Entry 7NEQ (electron microscopy, 3.12 A resolution); this record covers chains A and D of the 6 polymer chains in the assembly.

[Chain A]
Name: ATP-binding cassette sub-family G member 2
From: Homo sapiens
Notes: EC 7.6.2.2
Reference sequence: Q9UNQ0 (ABCG2_HUMAN); numbering as in UniProt (aligned over 1-655)
Chain sequence (655 residues; row label = number of the first residue in the row):
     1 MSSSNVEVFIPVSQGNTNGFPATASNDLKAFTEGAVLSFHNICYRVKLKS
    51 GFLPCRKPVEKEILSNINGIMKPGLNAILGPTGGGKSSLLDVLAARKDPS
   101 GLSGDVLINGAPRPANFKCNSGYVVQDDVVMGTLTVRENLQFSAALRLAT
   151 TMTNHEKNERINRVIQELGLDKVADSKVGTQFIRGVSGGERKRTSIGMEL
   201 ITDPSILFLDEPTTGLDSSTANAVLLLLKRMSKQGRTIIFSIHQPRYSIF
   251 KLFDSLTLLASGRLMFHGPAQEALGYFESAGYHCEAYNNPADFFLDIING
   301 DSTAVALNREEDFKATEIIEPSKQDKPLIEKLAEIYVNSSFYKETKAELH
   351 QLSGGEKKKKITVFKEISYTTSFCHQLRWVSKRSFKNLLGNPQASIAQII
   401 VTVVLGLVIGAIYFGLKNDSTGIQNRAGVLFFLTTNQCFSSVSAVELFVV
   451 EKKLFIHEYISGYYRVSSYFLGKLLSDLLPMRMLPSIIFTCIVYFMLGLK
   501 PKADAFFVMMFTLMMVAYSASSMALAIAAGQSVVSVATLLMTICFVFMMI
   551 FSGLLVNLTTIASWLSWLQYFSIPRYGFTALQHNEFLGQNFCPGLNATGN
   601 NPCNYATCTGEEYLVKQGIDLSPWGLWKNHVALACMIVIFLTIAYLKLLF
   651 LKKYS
Not modelled in the structure: 1-34, 47-60, 302-327, 355-368, 655
UniProt features mapped onto this chain:
  - binding site (ATP): G80 to S87, R184 to E190, E211, H243
  - site (Not glycosylated): N418, N557
  - modified residue: T362 (Phosphothreonine)
  - glycosylation: N596 (N-linked (GlcNAc...) asparagine)
  - natural variant: V12 (V12M: Found in Jr(a-) blood group phenotype), Q141 (Q141K: Associated with high serum levels of uric acid and increased risk of gout), R147 (R147W: Loss of protein expression), T153 (T153M: Decreased protein abundance), K360 (deletion: No effect on protein abundance), F373 (F373C: Decreased protein abundance), T421 (T421A: No effect on protein abundance), T434 (T434M: No effect on protein abundance), S476 (S476P: No effect on protein abundance), S572 (S572R: Decreased protein abundance), D620 (D620N: No effect on protein abundance)
  - mutagenesis: M71 (M71V: Decreased protein abundance. No effect on substrate transmembrane transport), K86 (K86M: Decreased protein abundance. Decreased localization to the plasma membrane and retained intracellularly. Loss of ATPase-coupled transmembrane transporter activity), E211 (E211Q: Decreased estrone-3 sulfate ATPase-coupled transmembrane transporter activity. Decreased substrate-induced ATP hydrolysis ...), T362 (T362A: Loss of phosphorylation by PIM1. Decreased localization to the plasma membrane. Decreased homooligomerization. Loss of function in resistance to drug treatment ...), R383 (R383C: Loss of protein expression), N418 (N418Q: No effect), T435 (T435A: No effect on stability. Increased estrone-3 sulfate ATPase-coupled transmembrane transporter activity. Increased substrate-induced ATP hydrolysis. Increased substrate transport ...), N436 (N436A: No effect on stability. Decreased estrone-3 sulfate ATPase-coupled transmembrane transporter activity. Decreased substrate-induced ATP hydrolysis. Decreased substrate transport), F439 (F439A: No effect on stability. Decreased estrone-3 sulfate ATPase-coupled transmembrane transporter activity. Decreased substrate-induced ATP hydrolysis. Decreased substrate transport), R482 (R482D: Decreases ATPase activity; R482G/N/S/T: Increases ATPase activity; R482K/I/M/Y: No change in ATPase activity; R482T/Y: Decreases transport activity), V546 (V546A: No effect on stability. No effect on estrone-3 sulfate ATPase-coupled transmembrane transporter activity. No effect on substrate-induced ATP hydrolysis. No effect on substrate transport ...), M549 (M549A: No effect on stability. No effect on estrone-3 sulfate ATPase-coupled transmembrane transporter activity. No effect on substrate-induced ATP hydrolysis. No effect on substrate transport), 7 further mutagenesis entries in UniProt
Cystine bridges: C592-C608
Covalently attached groups: N-acetylglucosamine (NAG) linked to N596
Small-molecule neighbours:
  - tariquidar (R1H): F432, T435, N436, F439, S440, V442, T542, V546, M549
  - U9N ([(2S)-3-[2-azanylethoxy(oxidanyl)phosphoryl]oxy-2-decanoyloxy-propyl] octadecanoate): A526, I527, L540, I543, C544, F547, M548, F551, L568, F571, I643, K647
Reported in the primary citation:
  - binding site for tariquidar: L405, F432, N436, F439, S440, V442, T542, V546, M549
  - mutagenesis - N436A, F439A: decreased catalytic activity
  - mutagenesis - N436A, F439A: abolished catalytic activity on tariquidar

[Chain D]
Name: 5D3(Fab) heavy chain variable domain
From: Mus musculus
Notes: antibody fragment or engineered binder
Chain sequence (221 residues; each row starts with the number of its first residue):
     1 QVQLQESGPGLVKPSQSLSLTCTVTGFSITSDYAWNWIRQFPGKKLEWMG
    51 YINFDGGTTYNPSLRGRISITRDTSKNQFFLQLRSVTPEDTATYYCATFY
   101 GAKGTLDYWGQGTSVTVSSAKTTPPSVYPLAPVCGDTSGSSVTLGCLVKG
   151 YFPEPVTLTWNSGSLSSGVHTFPAVLQSDLYTLSSSVTVTSSTWPSQSIT
   201 CNVAHPASSTKVDKKIEPRGP
Not modelled in the structure: 1, 120-221
Cystine bridges: C22-C96
Small-molecule neighbours: N-acetylglucosamine (NAG; 2-acetamido-2-deoxy-beta-D-glucopyranose): T30, S31, F54, D55

[Chain A / chain D interface]
Residue-residue contacts - 14 pairs, chain A then chain D:
  P593(A) with Y51(D); F99(D); Y100(D); G101(D)
  G594(A) with D32(D); Y33(D); A34(D); N53(D), hydrogen bond (backbone-side chain); Y100(D)
  L595(A) with F54(D); Y100(D)
  N596(A) with S31(D), hydrogen bond (side chain-backbone); D32(D), hydrogen bond (backbone-side chain); F54(D)
Interface residues without a listed pair, chain A (7 interface residues in all): N590, C592, P602
Interface residues without a listed pair, chain D (12 interface residues in all): D55, A102

[Summary]
Chain A and chain D form an interface of 7 and 12 residues respectively; the contacts include 3 hydrogen
bonds. Among the polar pairs are G594(A)-N53(D), N596(A)-S31(D) and N596(A)-D32(D). The paper reports a
binding site for tariquidar at L405(A), F432(A) and N436(A) among others; N436A and F439A of chain A reduce
catalytic activity.
Chain A is ATP-binding cassette sub-family G member 2 (Homo sapiens) and chain D is 5D3(Fab) heavy chain
variable domain (Mus musculus); the structure, Structure of tariquidar-bound ABCG2, was determined by electron
microscopy together with 7NEZ and 7NFD from the same study.
